Entry 5L5U (X-ray diffraction, 2.60 A resolution); this record covers chains K and W of the 28 polymer chains in the assembly.

[Chain K]
Molecule: Proteasome subunit beta type-8, Proteasome subunit beta type-5
Organism: Homo sapiens
Notes: EC 3.4.25.1
UniProt: chimeric construct of P28062, P30656: residues 1-138 from P28062 (PSB8_HUMAN) positions 73-210 (UniProt number = residue number + 72); residues 139-211 from P30656 positions 215-287 (UniProt number = residue number + 76)
Amino-acid sequence (211 residues; each row starts with the number of its first residue):
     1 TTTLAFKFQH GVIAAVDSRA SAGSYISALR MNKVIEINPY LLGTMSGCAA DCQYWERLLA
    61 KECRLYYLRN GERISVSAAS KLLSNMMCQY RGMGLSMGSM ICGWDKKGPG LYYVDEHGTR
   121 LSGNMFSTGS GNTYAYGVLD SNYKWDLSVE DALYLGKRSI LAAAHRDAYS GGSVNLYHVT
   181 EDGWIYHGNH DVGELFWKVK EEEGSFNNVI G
Construct notes: conflict Met31 (Val103 in P28062)
Curated features (UniProtKB/Swiss-Prot):
  - active site: Thr1 (Nucleophile)
Glycans and other covalent adducts: compound 04C linked to Thr1
Ion coordination: Mg2+: Ala164, Asp167, Ser170 (shared with Asp204(W) of chain W)
Ligand contacts: 04C (1,2,4-trideoxy-4-methyl-2-{[N-(morpholin-4-ylacetyl)-L-alanyl-O-methyl-L-tyrosyl]amino}-1-phenyl-D-xylitol): Arg19, Ala20, Ser21, Ser27, Ala28, Met31, Asn32, Lys33, Met45, Ser46, Gly47, Cys48, Ala49, Ser130, Tyr169
Reported in the primary citation:
  - catalytic residues: Thr1 (citing earlier work)

[Chain W]
Molecule: Proteasome subunit beta type-3
Organism: Saccharomyces cerevisiae (strain ATCC 204508 / S288c)
Notes: EC 3.4.25.1
UniProt: P25451 (PSB3_YEAST); residues 0-204 here correspond to UniProt positions 1-205 (UniProt number = residue number + 1)
Amino-acid sequence (205 residues; numbered 0 to 204; the number before each row is that of its first residue; numbering starts at 0):
     0 MSDPSSINGG IVVAMTGKDC VAIACDLRLG SQSLGVSNKF EKIFHYGHVF LGITGLATDV
    60 TTLNEMFRYK TNLYKLKEER AIEPETFTQL VSSSLYERRF GPYFVGPVVA GINSKSGKPF
   120 IAGFDLIGCI DEAKDFIVSG TASDQLFGMC ESLYEPNLEP EDLFETISQA LLNAADRDAL
   180 SGWGAVVYII KKDEVVKRYL KMRQD
Unresolved in the structure: 0
Curated features (UniProtKB/Swiss-Prot):
  - modified residue: Ser30 (Phosphoserine)
  - cross-link: Lys69 (Glycyl lysine isopeptide (Lys-Gly) (interchain with G-Cter in ubiquitin))
Ion coordination: Mg2+: Asp204 (shared with Ala164(K), Asp167(K), Ser170(K) of chain K)
Ligand contacts: 04C (1,2,4-trideoxy-4-methyl-2-{[N-(morpholin-4-ylacetyl)-L-alanyl-O-methyl-L-tyrosyl]amino}-1-phenyl-D-xylitol): Asp124, Leu125, Ile126

[How chain K and chain W interact]
Residue-residue contacts (47; chain K residue first):
  Arg19(K) - Asp204(W)  salt bridge
  Ser24(K) - Asp177(W)
  Ser24(K) - Ala178(W)  hydrogen bond (backbone-backbone)
  Ser24(K) - Leu179(W)
  Tyr25(K) - Gln144(W)
  Tyr25(K) - Arg176(W)
  Ile26(K) - Asp175(W)
  Ile26(K) - Arg176(W)  hydrogen bond (backbone-side chain)
  Ile26(K) - Asp177(W)
  Ile26(K) - Ala178(W)
  Ser27(K) - Arg176(W)  hydrogen bond (backbone-side chain)
  Ala28(K) - Arg176(W)
  Leu29(K) - Asp175(W)
  Leu29(K) - Arg176(W)
  Tyr134(K) - Leu33(W)
  Ala164(K) - Asp204(W)
  His165(K) - Trp182(W)  hydrogen bond (backbone-side chain)
  His165(K) - Gln203(W)  hydrogen bond (side chain-backbone)
  Arg166(K) - Ser32(W)
  Arg166(K) - Leu33(W)
  Arg166(K) - Gly34(W)  hydrogen bond (side chain-backbone)
  Arg166(K) - Val35(W)
  Arg166(K) - Trp182(W)
  Asp167(K) - Ser32(W)
  Ala168(K) - Arg27(W)
  Ala168(K) - Ser32(W)  hydrogen bond (backbone-backbone)
  Ala168(K) - Ala178(W)
  Tyr169(K) - Ser32(W)
  Tyr169(K) - Ala178(W)  hydrophobic
  Tyr169(K) - Leu179(W)
  Ser170(K) - Asp204(W)
  Gly171(K) - Asp204(W)
  Gly172(K) - Arg202(W)  hydrogen bond (backbone-side chain)
  Gly172(K) - Asp204(W)  hydrogen bond (backbone-side chain)
  Asp191(K) - Arg202(W)  salt bridge
  Val192(K) - Asp204(W)
  Gly193(K) - Arg202(W)
  Phe196(K) - Gln203(W)
  Trp197(K) - Lys200(W)
  Trp197(K) - Met201(W)
  Trp197(K) - Gln203(W)
  Asn208(K) - Asn37(W)
  Asn208(K) - Lys38(W)  hydrogen bond (backbone-side chain)
  Val209(K) - Asn37(W)
  Val209(K) - Gln203(W)
  Ile210(K) - Lys38(W)
  Gly211(K) - Lys200(W)
Other interface residues (no listed pair), chain W (21 interface residues in all): Gln31, Thr140

[In short]
Chain K and chain W form an interface of 26 and 21 residues respectively; the contacts include 10 hydrogen
bonds and 2 salt bridges. Among the polar pairs are Arg19(K)-Asp204(W), Asp191(K)-Arg202(W) and
Ile26(K)-Arg176(W). Bound to chain W: compound 04C. Compound 04C is covalently linked to Thr1(K). From the
paper: the catalytic residue Thr1(K).
Chain K is Proteasome subunit beta type-8, Proteasome subunit beta type-5 (Homo sapiens) and chain W is
Proteasome subunit beta type-3 (Saccharomyces cerevisiae (strain ATCC 204508 / S288c)); the structure, Yeast
20S proteasome with human beta5i (1-138; V31M) and human beta6 (97-111; 118-133) in complex with ..., was
determined by X-ray diffraction together with 5L52, 5L54, 5L55, 5L5A, 5L5B, 5L5D and 30 further entries from
the same study.
